8T9R - chains X and A of the 8 polymer chains in the assembly; structure by electron microscopy, 3.40 A resolution.

== Chain X ==
Protein: Highly immunogenic outer capsid protein
Organism: Escherichia phage T4
UniProt: A0A7S9SW08 (A0A7S9SW08_BPT4); residues 1-376 here = UniProt positions 1-376
Sequence (376 residues; row label = number of the first residue in the row):
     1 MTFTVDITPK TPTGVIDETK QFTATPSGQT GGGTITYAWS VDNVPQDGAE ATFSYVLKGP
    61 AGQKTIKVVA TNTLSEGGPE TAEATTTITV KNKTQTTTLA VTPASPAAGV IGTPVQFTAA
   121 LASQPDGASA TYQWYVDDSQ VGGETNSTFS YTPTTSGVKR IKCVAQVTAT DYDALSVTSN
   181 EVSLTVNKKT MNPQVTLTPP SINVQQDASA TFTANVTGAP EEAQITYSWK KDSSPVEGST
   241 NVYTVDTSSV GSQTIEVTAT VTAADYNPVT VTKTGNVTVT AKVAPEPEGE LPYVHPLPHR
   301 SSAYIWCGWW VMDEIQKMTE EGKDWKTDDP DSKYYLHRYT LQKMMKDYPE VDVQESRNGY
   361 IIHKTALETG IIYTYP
Not modelled in the structure: 1-280

== Chain A ==
Protein: Mature major capsid protein
Organism: Escherichia phage T4
UniProt: P04535 (CAPSH_BPT4); residue numbers follow UniProt; this construct covers 66-521
Sequence (456 residues; each row starts with the number of its first residue):
    66 AEIGGDHGYN ATNIAAGQTS GAVTQIGPAV MGMVRRAIPN LIAFDICGVQ PMNSPTGQVF
   126 ALRAVYGKDP VAAGAKEAFH PMYGPDAMFS GQGAAKKFPA LAASTQTTVG DIYTHFFQET
   186 GTVYLQASVQ VTIDAGATDA AKLDAEIKKQ MEAGALVEIA EGMATSIAEL QEGFNGSTDN
   246 PWNEMGFRID KQVIEAKSRQ LKAAYSIELA QDLRAVHGMD ADAELSGILA TEIMLEINRE
   306 VVDWINYSAQ VGKSGMTLTP GSKAGVFDFQ DPIDIRGARW AGESFKALLF QIDKEAVEIA
   366 RQTGRGEGNF IIASRNVVNV LASVDTGISY AAQGLATGFS TDTTKSVFAG VLGGKYRVYI
   426 DQYAKQDYFT VGYKGPNEMD AGIYYAPYVA LTPLRGSDPK NFQPVMGFKT RYGIGINPFA
   486 ESAAQAPASR IQSGMPSILN SLGKNAYFRR VYVKGI

== Chain X / chain A interface ==
Residue-residue contacts (16):
  H295(X) - D333(A)  salt bridge
  H295(X) - Q335(A)
  L297(X) - D336(A)
  H299(X) - G326(A)
  H299(X) - S327(A)
  H299(X) - K328(A)
  H299(X) - D336(A)  salt bridge
  R300(X) - G326(A)  hydrogen bond (side chain-backbone)
  R300(X) - D336(A)  salt bridge
  R300(X) - I338(A)
  Y304(X) - Q335(A)
  Y304(X) - P337(A)  hydrophobic
  Q354(X) - G342(A)
  Q354(X) - A343(A)
  Q354(X) - R344(A)
  I361(X) - P337(A)  hydrophobic
Interface residues without a listed pair, chain X (10 interface residues in all): P298, N358, G359

== Summary ==
10 residues of chain X and 11 residues of chain A are in contact, with 1 hydrogen bond and 3 salt bridges.
Polar pairs include H295(X)-D333(A), H299(X)-D336(A) and R300(X)-D336(A).
Chain X is Highly immunogenic outer capsid protein and chain A is Mature major capsid protein, both from
Escherichia phage T4; the structure, T4 highly immunogenic outer capsid protein C-terminal domain bound to a
vertex-proximal gp23* capsomer of the ..., was determined by electron microscopy together with 8T1X from the
same study.
